Entry 6QL9 (X-ray diffraction, 2.82 A resolution); this record covers chains A and I of the 12 polymer chains in the assembly.

== Chain A ==
Name: Fatty acid synthase subunit alpha
From: Saccharomyces cerevisiae (strain ATCC 204508 / S288c)
Notes: EC 2.3.1.86, 1.1.1.100, 2.3.1.41
UniProt: P19097 (FAS2_YEAST); residue numbers follow UniProt; this construct covers 1-1887
Chain sequence (1887 residues; each row starts with the number of its first residue):
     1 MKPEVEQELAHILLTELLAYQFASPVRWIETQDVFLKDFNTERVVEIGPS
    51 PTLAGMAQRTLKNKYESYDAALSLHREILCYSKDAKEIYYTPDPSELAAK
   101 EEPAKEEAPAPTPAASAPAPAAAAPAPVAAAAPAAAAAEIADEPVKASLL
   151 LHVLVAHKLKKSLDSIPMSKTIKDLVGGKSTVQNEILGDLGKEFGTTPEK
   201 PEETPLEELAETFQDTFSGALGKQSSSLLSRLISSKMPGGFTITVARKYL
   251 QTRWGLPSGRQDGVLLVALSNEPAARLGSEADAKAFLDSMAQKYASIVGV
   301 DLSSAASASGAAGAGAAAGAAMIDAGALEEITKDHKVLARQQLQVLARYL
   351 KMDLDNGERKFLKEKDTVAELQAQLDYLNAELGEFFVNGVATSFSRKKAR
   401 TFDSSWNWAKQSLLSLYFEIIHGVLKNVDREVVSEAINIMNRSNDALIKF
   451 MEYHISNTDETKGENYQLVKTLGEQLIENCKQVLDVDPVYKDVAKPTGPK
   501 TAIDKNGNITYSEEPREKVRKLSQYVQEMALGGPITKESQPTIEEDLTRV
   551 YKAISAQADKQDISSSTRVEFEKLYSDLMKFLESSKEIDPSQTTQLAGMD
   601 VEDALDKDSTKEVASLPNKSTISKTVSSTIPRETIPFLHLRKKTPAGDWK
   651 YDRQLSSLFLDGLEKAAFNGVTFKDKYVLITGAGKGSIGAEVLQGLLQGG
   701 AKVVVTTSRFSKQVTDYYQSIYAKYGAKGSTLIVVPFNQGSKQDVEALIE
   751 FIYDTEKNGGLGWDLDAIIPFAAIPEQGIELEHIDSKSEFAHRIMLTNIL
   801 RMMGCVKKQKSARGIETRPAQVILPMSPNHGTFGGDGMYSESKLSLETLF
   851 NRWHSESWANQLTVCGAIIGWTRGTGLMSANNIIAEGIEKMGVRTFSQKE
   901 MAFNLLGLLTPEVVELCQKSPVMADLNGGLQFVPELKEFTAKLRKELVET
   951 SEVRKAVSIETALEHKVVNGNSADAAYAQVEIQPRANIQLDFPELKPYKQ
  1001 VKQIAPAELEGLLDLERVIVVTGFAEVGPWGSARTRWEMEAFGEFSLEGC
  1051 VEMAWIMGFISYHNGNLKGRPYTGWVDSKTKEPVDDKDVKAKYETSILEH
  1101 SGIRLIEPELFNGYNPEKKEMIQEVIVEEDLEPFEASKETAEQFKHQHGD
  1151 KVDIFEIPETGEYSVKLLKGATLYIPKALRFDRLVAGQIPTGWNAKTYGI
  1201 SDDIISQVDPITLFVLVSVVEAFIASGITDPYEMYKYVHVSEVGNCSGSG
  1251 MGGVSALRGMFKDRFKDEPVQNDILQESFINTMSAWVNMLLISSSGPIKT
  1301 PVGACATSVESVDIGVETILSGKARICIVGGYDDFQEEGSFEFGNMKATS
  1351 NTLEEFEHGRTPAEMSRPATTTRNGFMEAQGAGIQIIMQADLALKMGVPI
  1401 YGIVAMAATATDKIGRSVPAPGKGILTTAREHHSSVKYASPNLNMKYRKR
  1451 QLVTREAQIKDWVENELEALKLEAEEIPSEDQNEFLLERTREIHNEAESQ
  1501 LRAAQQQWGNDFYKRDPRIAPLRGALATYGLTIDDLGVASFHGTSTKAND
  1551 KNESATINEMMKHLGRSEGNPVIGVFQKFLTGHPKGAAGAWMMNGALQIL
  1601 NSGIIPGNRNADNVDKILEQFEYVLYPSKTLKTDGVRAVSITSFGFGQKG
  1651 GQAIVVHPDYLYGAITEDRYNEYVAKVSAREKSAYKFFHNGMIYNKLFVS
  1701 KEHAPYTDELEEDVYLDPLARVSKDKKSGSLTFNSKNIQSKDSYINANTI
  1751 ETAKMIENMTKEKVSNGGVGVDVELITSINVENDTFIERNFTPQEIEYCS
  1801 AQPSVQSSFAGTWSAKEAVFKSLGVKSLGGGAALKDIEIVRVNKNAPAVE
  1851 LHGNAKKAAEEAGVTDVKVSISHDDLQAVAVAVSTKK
Unresolved in the structure: 97-139, 304-327, 540-598, 1887
UniProt features mapped onto this chain:
  - active site (For beta-ketoacyl synthase activity): Cys1305, His1542, His1583
  - binding site (acetyl-CoA): Asp1772 to Glu1774, Tyr1798, Ser1808, Glu1817 to Ser1827, Arg1841 to Lys1844, Ile1871 to His1873
  - binding site (Mg(2+)): Asp1772, Val1773, Glu1774, Ser1872, His1873
  - modified residue: Ser50 (Phosphoserine), Ser180 (O-(pantetheine 4'-phosphoryl)serine), Ser523 (Phosphoserine), Ser958 (Phosphoserine), Ser1440 (Phosphoserine)
  - cross-link: Lys37 (Glycyl lysine isopeptide (Lys-Gly) (interchain with G-Cter in ubiquitin))
  - mutagenesis: Gly1250 (G1250S: Cerulenin-resistance), Val1769 (V1769D: Does not affect oligomerization; when associated with S-1771 and L-1773 or S-1771; L-1773; S-1879 and E-1881), Gly1770 (G1770D: Loss of transferase activity), Val1771 (V1771S: Does not affect oligomerization but lacks transferase activity; when associated with D-1769 and L-1773 or D-1769; L-1773; S-1879 and E-1881), Asp1772 (D1772S: Loss of transferase activity; when associated with S-1774), Val1773 (V1773L: Does not affect oligomerization but lacks transferase activity; when associated with D-1769 and S-1771 or D-1769; S-1771; S-1879 and E-1881), Glu1774 (E1774S: Loss of transferase activity; when associated with S-1772), Arg1841 (R1841A: Loss off transferase activity), Val1879 (V1879S: Does not affect oligomerization but lacks transferase activity; when associated with D-1769; S-1771; L-1773 and E-1881), Val1881 (V1881E: Does not affect oligomerization but lacks transferase activity; when associated with D-1769; S-1771; L-1773 and S-1879)
Covalently attached groups: 4'-phosphopantetheine (PNS) linked to Ser180
Metal / ion sites: Na+ site 1: Arg985 (shared with 2 residues of chain G); Na+ site 2: Glu1052, Tyr1198, Glu1221; Na+ site 3: Tyr1114, Arg1183, Ser1340; Na+ site 4 near Ser1206 (its only coordinating residue here); Na+ site 5: Asp1209, Ser1255, Asp1334; Na+ site 6: Thr1212, Glu1277
Residues lining bound ligands:
  - adenosine-2'-5'-diphosphate (A2P): Gly682, Ala683, Gly684, Ser687, Ile688, Thr706, Thr707, Ser708, Arg709, Tyr718, Phe737, Asn738, Gln739, Gly740, Phe771, Ala772, Ala773, Ile774, Ile794
  - 4'-phosphopantetheine (PNS): Cys1305, Met1346, Lys1347, Phe1376, Ser1417, Pro1419, Ala1420, Pro1421, His1542, Thr1544, Thr1546, Ala1548, Asn1549, His1583, Phe1644, Phe1646
Reported in the primary citation:
  - post-translational modification sites: Ser180
  - binding site for 4'-phosphopantetheine: Ser180

== Chain I ==
Name: Fatty acid synthase subunit beta
From: Saccharomyces cerevisiae (strain ATCC 204508 / S288c)
Notes: EC 2.3.1.86, 4.2.1.59, 1.3.1.9, 2.3.1.38, 2.3.1.39, 3.1.2.14
UniProt: P07149 (FAS1_YEAST); residue numbers follow UniProt; this construct covers 1-2051
Chain sequence (2051 residues; each row starts with the number of its first residue):
     1 MDAYSTRPLTLSHGSLEHVLLVPTASFFIASQLQEQFNKILPEPTEGFAA
    51 DDEPTTPAELVGKFLGYVSSLVEPSKVGQFDQVLNLCLTEFENCYLEGND
   101 IHALAAKLLQENDTTLVKTKELIKNYITARIMAKRPFDKKSNSALFRAVG
   151 EGNAQLVAIFGGQGNTDDYFEELRDLYQTYHVLVGDLIKFSAETLSELIR
   201 TTLDAEKVFTQGLNILEWLENPSNTPDKDYLLSIPISCPLIGVIQLAHYV
   251 VTAKLLGFTPGELRSYLKGATGHSQGLVTAVAIAETDSWESFFVSVRKAI
   301 TVLFFIGVRCYEAYPNTSLPPSILEDSLENNEGVPSPMLSISNLTQEQVQ
   351 DYVNKTNSHLPAGKQVEISLVNGAKNLVVSGPPQSLYGLNLTLRKAKAPS
   401 GLDQSRIPFSERKLKFSNRFLPVASPFHSHLLVPASDLINKDLVKNNVSF
   451 NAKDIQIPVYDTFDGSDLRVLSGSISERIVDCIIRLPVKWETTTQFKATH
   501 ILDFGPGGASGLGVLTHRNKDGTGVRVIVAGTLDINPDDDYGFKQEIFDV
   551 TSNGLKKNPNWLEEYHPKLIKNKSGKIFVETKFSKLIGRPPLLVPGMTPC
   601 TVSPDFVAATTNAGYTIELAGGGYFSAAGMTAAIDSVVSQIEKGSTFGIN
   651 LIYVNPFMLQWGIPLIKELRSKGYPIQFLTIGAGVPSLEVASEYIETLGL
   701 KYLGLKPGSIDAISQVINIAKAHPNFPIALQWTGGRGGGHHSFEDAHTPM
   751 LQMYSKIRRHPNIMLIFGSGFGSADDTYPYLTGEWSTKFDYPPMPFDGFL
   801 FGSRVMIAKEVKTSPDAKKCIAACTGVPDDKWEQTYKKPTGGIVTVRSEM
   851 GEPIHKIATRGVMLWKEFDETIFNLPKNKLVPTLEAKRDYIISRLNADFQ
   901 KPWFATVNGQARDLATMTYEEVAKRLVELMFIRSTNSWFDVTWRTFTGDF
   951 LRRVEERFTKSKTLSLIQSYSLLDKPDEAIEKVFNAYPAAREQFLNAQDI
  1001 DHFLSMCQNPMQKPVPFVPVLDRRFEIFFKKDSLWQSEHLEAVVDQDVQR
  1051 TCILHGPVAAQFTKVIDEPIKSIMDGIHDGHIKKLLHQYYGDDESKIPAV
  1101 EYFGGESPVDVQSQVDSSSVSEDSAVFKATSSTDEESWFKALAGSEINWR
  1151 HASFLCSFITQDKMFVSNPIRKVFKPSQGMVVEISNGNTSSKTVVTLSEP
  1201 VQGELKPTVILKLLKENIIQMEMIENRTMDGKPVSLPLLYNFNPDNGFAP
  1251 ISEVMEDRNQRIKEMYWKLWIDEPFNLDFDPRDVIKGKDFEITAKEVYDF
  1301 THAVGNNCEDFVSRPDRTMLAPMDFAIVVGWRAIIKAIFPNTVDGDLLKL
  1351 VHLSNGYKMIPGAKPLQVGDVVSTTAVIESVVNQPTGKIVDVVGTLSRNG
  1401 KPVMEVTSSFFYRGNYTDFENTFQKTVEPVYQMHIKTSKDIAVLRSKEWF
  1451 QLDDEDFDLLNKTLTFETETEVTFKNANIFSSVKCFGPIKVELPTKETVE
  1501 IGIVDYEAGASHGNPVVDFLKRNGSTLEQKVNLENPIPIAVLDSYTPSTN
  1551 EPYARVSGDLNPIHVSRHFASYANLPGTITHGMFSSASVRALIENWAADS
  1601 VSSRVRGYTCQFVDMVLPNTALKTSIQHVGMINGRKLIKFETRNEDDVVV
  1651 LTGEAEIEQPVTTFVFTGQGSQEQGMGMDLYKTSKAAQDVWNRADNHFKD
  1701 TYGFSILDIVINNPVNLTIHFGGEKGKRIRENYSAMIFETIVDGKLKTEK
  1751 IFKEINEHSTSYTFRSEKGLLSATQFTQPALTLMEKAAFEDLKSKGLIPA
  1801 DATFAGHSLGEYAALASLADVMSIESLVEVVFYRGMTMQVAVPRDELGRS
  1851 NYGMIAINPGRVAASFSQEALQYVVERVGKRTGWLVEIVNYNVENQQYVA
  1901 AGDLRALDTVTNVLNFIKLQKIDIIELQKSLSLEEVEGHLFEIIDEASKK
  1951 SAVKPRPLKLERGFACIPLVGISVPFHSTYLMNGVKPFKSFLKKNIIKEN
  2001 VKVARLAGKYIPNLTAKPFQVTKEYFQDVYDLTGSEPIKEIIDNWEKYEQ
  2051 S
Unresolved in the structure: 1-4, 1111-1122, 2051
Modified residues: Ser1808 ((2S)-2-azanyl-3-(3-oxidanyl-3-oxidanylidene-propanoyl)oxy-propanoic acid; J8W)
UniProt features mapped onto this chain:
  - active site: Ser274 (For acetyltransferase activity)
  - modified residue: Met1 (N-acetylmethionine), Thr733 (Phosphothreonine), Ser1121 (Phosphoserine)
  - cross-link: Lys1364 (Glycyl lysine isopeptide (Lys-Gly) (interchain with G-Cter in ubiquitin))
Metal / ion sites: Na+ site 1: Ile821, Ala822, Cys824, Ala1060, Thr1063; Na+ site 2: Arg957, Thr959 (shared with 2 residues of chain C)
Residues lining bound ligands: FMN (flavin mononucleotide): Pro595, Gly596, Met597, Thr598, Pro599, Cys600, Asn650, Ile652, Gly682, Ala683, Lys706, Thr733, Arg736, Gly737, Gly738, Gly739, Ser769, Gly770, Phe771, Leu800, Phe801, Gly802, Ser803, Met806, Leu1054, His1055, Gly1056, Ala1059

== Chain A / chain I interface ==
Pairs across the interface (16):
  Glu66(A) - Lys395(I)
  Ser67(A) - Lys355(I)
  Ser67(A) - His359(I)
  Tyr68(A) - His359(I)
  Ala70(A) - Gly388(I)
  Ala70(A) - Leu391(I)
  Ala70(A) - Thr392(I)
  Ala71(A) - Thr356(I)
  Ala71(A) - His359(I)
  Ala71(A) - Leu360(I)
  Ala71(A) - Gly388(I)
  Leu72(A) - His359(I)
  Leu72(A) - Leu360(I)  hydrophobic
  Ser73(A) - Ile323(I)
  Ser73(A) - Gln384(I)
  Ser73(A) - Tyr387(I)

== In short ==
7 residues of chain A and 11 residues of chain I are in contact. Chain A binds adenosine-2'-5'-diphosphate and
4'-phosphopantetheine. Chain I binds flavin mononucleotide. 4'-phosphopantetheine is covalently linked to
Ser180(A). From the paper: a binding site for 4'-phosphopantetheine at Ser180(A); a modification site at
Ser180(A).
Here chain A is Fatty acid synthase subunit alpha and chain I is Fatty acid synthase subunit beta, both from
Saccharomyces cerevisiae (strain ATCC 204508 / S288c). Entry 6QL9 (Structure of Fatty acid synthase complex
from Saccharomyces cerevisiae at 2.9 Angstrom) was determined by X-ray diffraction together with 6QL5, 6QL6
and 6QL7 from the same study.
